Entry 1JY2 (X-ray diffraction, 1.40 A resolution); this record covers chains Q and R of the 6 polymer chains in the assembly.

Chain Q:
Molecule: Fibrinogen alpha chain
From: Bos taurus
Sequence (53 residues; numbered 29 to 81; the number before each row is that of its first residue):
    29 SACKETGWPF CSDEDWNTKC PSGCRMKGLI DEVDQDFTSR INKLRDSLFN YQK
Unresolved in the structure: 29-34, 78-81

Chain R:
Molecule: Fibrinogen beta chain
From: Bos taurus
UniProtKB: P02676 (FIBB_BOVIN); numbering as in UniProt (aligned over 61-116)
Sequence (56 residues; numbered 61 to 116; the number before each row is that of its first residue):
    61 KVERKPPDAD GCLHADPDLG VLCPTGCKLQ DTLVRQERPI RKSIEDLRNT VDSVSR
Unresolved in the structure: 61-63, 114-116

How chain Q and chain R interact:
Residue-residue contacts (36):
  S50(Q) with C83(R)
  G51(Q) with C83(R); P84(R); L89(R)
  C52(Q) with D68(R); A69(R), hydrogen bond (backbone-backbone); G71(R); L82(R); C83(R), disulfide
  R53(Q) with P66(R); P67(R), hydrogen bond (side chain-backbone); D68(R), salt bridge
  K55(Q) with A69(R); D70(R), salt bridge; L89(R)
  G56(Q) with P67(R); A69(R)
  L57(Q) with R64(R); P67(R)
  I58(Q) with L89(R), hydrophobic; L93(R), hydrophobic; Q96(R)
  D59(Q) with Q96(R)
  E60(Q) with R64(R), salt bridge
  D62(Q) with Q96(R)
  F65(Q) with I100(R), hydrophobic
  T66(Q) with I100(R)
  I69(Q) with I100(R), hydrophobic; I104(R), hydrophobic
  L72(Q) with L107(R), hydrophobic
  R73(Q) with S103(R), hydrogen bond; D106(R), salt bridge; L107(R)
  L76(Q) with L107(R), hydrophobic; V111(R), hydrophobic
  F77(Q) with T110(R)
Interface residues without a listed pair, chain Q (19 interface residues in all): M54
Interface residues without a listed pair, chain R (21 interface residues in all): T92
Inter-chain disulfides: C52(Q)-C83(R)

In short:
Chain Q and chain R form an interface of 19 and 21 residues respectively; the contacts include 1 disulfide
bond, 3 hydrogen bonds and 4 salt bridges. Polar contacts include R53(Q)-D68(R), K55(Q)-D70(R) and
E60(Q)-R64(R).
Here chain Q is Fibrinogen alpha chain and chain R is Fibrinogen beta chain, both from Bos taurus. Entry 1JY2
(Crystal Structure of the Central Region of Bovine Fibrinogen (E5 fragment) at 1.4 Angstroms Resolution) was
determined by X-ray diffraction (same publication as 1JY3).
